5U8S - chains 2 and 6 of the 13 polymer chains in the assembly; structure by electron microscopy, 6.10 A resolution (low resolution: residue-level contacts below are approximate; hydrogen-bond / salt-bridge calls are withheld).

[Chain 2]
Protein: DNA replication licensing factor MCM2
Organism: Saccharomyces cerevisiae (strain ATCC 204508 / S288c)
Notes: EC 3.6.4.12
Reference sequence: P29469 (MCM2_YEAST); residues 1-868 here = UniProt positions 1-868
Chain sequence (868 residues; each row starts with the number of its first residue):
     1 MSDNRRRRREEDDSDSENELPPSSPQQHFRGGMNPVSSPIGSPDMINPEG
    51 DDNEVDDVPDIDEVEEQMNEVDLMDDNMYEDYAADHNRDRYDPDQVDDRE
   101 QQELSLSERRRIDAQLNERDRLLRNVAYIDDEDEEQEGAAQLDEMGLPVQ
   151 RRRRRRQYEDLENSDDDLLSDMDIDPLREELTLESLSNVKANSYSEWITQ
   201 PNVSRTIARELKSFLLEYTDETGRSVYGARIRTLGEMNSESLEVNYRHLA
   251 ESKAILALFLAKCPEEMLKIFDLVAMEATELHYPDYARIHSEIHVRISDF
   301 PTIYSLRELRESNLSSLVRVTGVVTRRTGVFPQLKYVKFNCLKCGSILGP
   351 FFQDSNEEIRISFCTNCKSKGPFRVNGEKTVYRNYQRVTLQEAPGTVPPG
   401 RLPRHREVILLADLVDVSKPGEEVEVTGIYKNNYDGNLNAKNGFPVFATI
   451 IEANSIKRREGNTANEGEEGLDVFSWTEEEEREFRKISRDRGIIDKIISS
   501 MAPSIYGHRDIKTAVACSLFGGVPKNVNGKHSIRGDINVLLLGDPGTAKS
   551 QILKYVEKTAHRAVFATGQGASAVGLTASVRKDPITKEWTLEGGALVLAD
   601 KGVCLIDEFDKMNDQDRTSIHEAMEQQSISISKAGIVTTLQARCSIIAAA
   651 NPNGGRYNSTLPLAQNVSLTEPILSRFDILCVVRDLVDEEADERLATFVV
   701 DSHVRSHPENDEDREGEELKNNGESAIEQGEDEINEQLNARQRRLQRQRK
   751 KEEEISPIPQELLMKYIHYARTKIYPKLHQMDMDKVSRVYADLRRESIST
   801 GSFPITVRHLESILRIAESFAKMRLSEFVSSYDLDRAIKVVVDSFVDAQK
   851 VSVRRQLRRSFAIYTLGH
Disordered / not traced: 1-200, 461-473, 707-755, 865-868
Small-molecule neighbours:
  - ATP (adenosine-5'-triphosphate), molecule 1: I505, Y506, G507, D544, P545, G546, T547, A548, K549, S550, Q551, E608, N651, L695, F698, V699
  - ATP, molecule 2: I533, H621, E625, R676, V807, R808, E811
UniProt features mapped onto this chain:
  - zinc finger: C341 to C367 (C4-type)
  - motif: S675 to D678 (Arginine finger)
  - binding site (ATP): G543 to S550
  - modified residue (Phosphoserine): S14, S16, S23, S164, S170

[Chain 6]
Protein: DNA replication licensing factor MCM6
Organism: Saccharomyces cerevisiae (strain ATCC 204508 / S288c)
Notes: EC 3.6.4.12
Reference sequence: P53091 (MCM6_YEAST); residue numbers follow UniProt; this construct covers 1-1017
Chain sequence (1017 residues; row label = number of the first residue in the row):
     1 MSSPFPADTPSSNRPSNSSPPPSSIGAGFGSSSGLDSQIGSRLHFPSSSQ
    51 PHVSNSQTGPFVNDSTQFSSQRLQTDGSATNDMEGNEPARSFKSRALNHV
   101 KKVDDVTGEKVREAFEQFLEDFSVQSTDTGEVEKVYRAQIEFMKIYDLNT
   151 IYIDYQHLSMRENGALAMAISEQYYRFLPFLQKGLRRVVRKYAPELLNTS
   201 DSLKRSEGDEGQADEDEQQDDDMNGSSLPRDSGSSAAPGNGTSAMATRSI
   251 TTSTSPEQTERVFQISFFNLPTVHRIRDIRSEKIGSLLSISGTVTRTSEV
   301 RPELYKASFTCDMCRAIVDNVEQSFKYTEPTFCPNPSCENRAFWTLNVTR
   351 SRFLDWQKVRIQENANEIPTGSMPRTLDVILRGDSVERAKPGDRCKFTGV
   401 EIVVPDVTQLGLPGVKPSSTLDTRGISKTTEGLNSGVTGLRSLGVRDLTY
   451 KISFLACHVISIGSNIGASSPDANSNNRETELQMAANLQANNVYQDNERD
   501 QEVFLNSLSSDEINELKEMVKDEHIYDKLVRSIAPAVFGHEAVKKGILLQ
   551 MLGGVHKSTVEGIKLRGDINICVVGDPSTSKSQFLKYVVGFAPRSVYTSG
   601 KASSAAGLTAAVVRDEEGGDYTIEAGALMLADNGICCIDEFDKMDISDQV
   651 AIHEAMEQQTISIAKAGIHATLNARTSILAAANPVGGRYNRKLSLRGNLN
   701 MTAPIMSRFDLFFVILDDCNEKIDTELASHIVDLHMKRDEAIEPPFSAEQ
   751 LRRYIKYARTFKPILTKEARSYLVEKYKELRKDDAQGFSRSSYRITVRQL
   801 ESMIRLSEAIARANCVDEITPSFIAEAYDLLRQSIIRVDVDDVEMDEEFD
   851 NIESQSHAASGNNDDNDDGTGSGVITSEPPADIEEGQSEATARPGTSEKK
   901 KTTVTYDKYVSMMNMIVRKIAEVDREGAEELTAVDIVDWYLLQKENDLGS
   951 LAEYWEERRLAFKVIKRLVKDRILMEIHGTRHNLRDLENEENENNKTVYV
  1001 IHPNCEVLDQLEPQDSS
Disordered / not traced: 1-102, 195-259, 421-443, 464-509, 841-1017
Small-molecule neighbours: ATP (adenosine-5'-triphosphate): H653, E657, P704, R708, R798
UniProt features mapped onto this chain:
  - motif: S707 to D710 (Arginine finger)
  - binding site (ATP): G575 to S582
  - modified residue: S78 (Phosphoserine), S249 (Phosphoserine), S372 (Phosphoserine), T766 (Phosphothreonine)

[Interface between chain 2 and chain 6]
Residue-residue contacts (115):
  E308(2) - E387(6)
  R310(2) - E387(6)
  E311(2) - F353(6)
  E311(2) - L354(6)
  E311(2) - D355(6)
  P394(2) - A670(6)
  P394(2) - L672(6)
  G395(2) - T671(6)
  G395(2) - L672(6)
  G395(2) - N673(6)
  P399(2) - L630(6)
  R401(2) - A389(6)
  R401(2) - K390(6)
  R401(2) - P391(6)
  R404(2) - S298(6)
  R404(2) - E299(6)
  R404(2) - V300(6)
  R404(2) - Q357(6)
  H405(2) - E299(6)
  R406(2) - E299(6)
  G421(2) - I668(6)
  E423(2) - H669(6)
  Y430(2) - V300(6)
  Y430(2) - P302(6)
  N432(2) - P302(6)
  N432(2) - V348(6)
  N432(2) - F353(6)
  F444(2) - E303(6)
  F444(2) - W356(6)
  F444(2) - I380(6)
  P445(2) - E303(6)
  P445(2) - L304(6)
  P445(2) - F325(6)
  P445(2) - K326(6)
  P445(2) - Y327(6)
  V446(2) - R301(6)
  V446(2) - P302(6)
  V446(2) - E303(6)
  V446(2) - L304(6)
  V446(2) - W356(6)
  A448(2) - R301(6)
  T449(2) - P302(6)
  P503(2) - E561(6)
  S504(2) - T559(6)
  S504(2) - E561(6)
  G546(2) - T796(6)
  G546(2) - R798(6)
  S550(2) - E657(6)
  Q551(2) - I563(6)
  Q551(2) - E657(6)
  K554(2) - Q658(6)
  Y555(2) - E561(6)
  Y555(2) - I563(6)
  F565(2) - S662(6)
  F565(2) - H669(6)
  Q569(2) - V650(6)
  Q569(2) - E654(6)
  G570(2) - T609(6)
  G570(2) - K665(6)
  A571(2) - I663(6)
  A571(2) - A664(6)
  A571(2) - K665(6)
  S572(2) - I661(6)
  S572(2) - S662(6)
  S572(2) - I663(6)
  S572(2) - A664(6)
  A573(2) - S662(6)
  A573(2) - I663(6)
  A573(2) - A664(6)
  A573(2) - H669(6)
  A573(2) - A670(6)
  V574(2) - A664(6)
  V574(2) - K665(6)
  V574(2) - A666(6)
  V574(2) - G667(6)
  V574(2) - I668(6)
  V574(2) - H669(6)
  G575(2) - A666(6)
  S579(2) - A666(6)
  T586(2) - G618(6)
  K587(2) - G618(6)
  W589(2) - D620(6)
  T590(2) - Y621(6)
  E592(2) - G667(6)
  E592(2) - I668(6)
  L598(2) - H669(6)
  K611(2) - V650(6)
  R656(2) - F788(6)
  R656(2) - Y793(6)
  R656(2) - R794(6)
  L686(2) - F788(6)
  V687(2) - R781(6)
  V687(2) - R794(6)
  E689(2) - K778(6)
  E689(2) - K782(6)
  D692(2) - Y777(6)
  D692(2) - R781(6)
  D692(2) - V797(6)
  E693(2) - K778(6)
  A696(2) - L800(6)
  T697(2) - V774(6)
  V700(2) - R770(6)
  V700(2) - V774(6)
  D701(2) - R770(6)
  S702(2) - T559(6)
  H703(2) - T559(6)
  H703(2) - L565(6)
  H703(2) - I804(6)
  V704(2) - T766(6)
  V704(2) - R770(6)
  R705(2) - T559(6)
  S706(2) - S558(6)
  S706(2) - K762(6)
  S706(2) - I764(6)
  Q760(2) - E561(6)
Other interface residues (no listed pair), chain 2 (75 interface residues in all): R307, L314, T396, L438, N442, G443, F447, I505, T547, E557, V564, A566, T567, G568, G655, L695, V699
Other interface residues (no listed pair), chain 6 (74 interface residues in all): T297, R382, I402, V404, L455, V560, G619, M629, L773

[Summary]
The interface between chain 2 and chain 6 involves 75 residues on one side and 74 on the other. One ATP
molecule is bound between chain 2 and chain 6. Ligands of chain 2: ATP.
Here chain 2 is DNA replication licensing factor MCM2 and chain 6 is DNA replication licensing factor MCM6,
both from Saccharomyces cerevisiae (strain ATCC 204508 / S288c). Entry 5U8S (Structure of eukaryotic CMG
helicase at a replication fork) was determined by electron microscopy, deposited together with 5U8T.
